PDB entry 7SJ8 | electron microscopy, 3.60 A resolution | chains C and D of the 12 polymer chains in the assembly

== Chain C ==
Molecule: Tubulin alpha-1B chain
From: Homo sapiens
Reference sequence: P68363 (TBA1B_HUMAN); numbering as in UniProt; present here: 1-37, 43-451
Chain sequence (457 residues; each row starts with the number of its first residue; note: 2 numbers in that range are skipped by the numbering (no residue carries them; nothing is unmodelled there); a row labelled like 37A-37H holds insertion residues (37A, then the next letters in order)):
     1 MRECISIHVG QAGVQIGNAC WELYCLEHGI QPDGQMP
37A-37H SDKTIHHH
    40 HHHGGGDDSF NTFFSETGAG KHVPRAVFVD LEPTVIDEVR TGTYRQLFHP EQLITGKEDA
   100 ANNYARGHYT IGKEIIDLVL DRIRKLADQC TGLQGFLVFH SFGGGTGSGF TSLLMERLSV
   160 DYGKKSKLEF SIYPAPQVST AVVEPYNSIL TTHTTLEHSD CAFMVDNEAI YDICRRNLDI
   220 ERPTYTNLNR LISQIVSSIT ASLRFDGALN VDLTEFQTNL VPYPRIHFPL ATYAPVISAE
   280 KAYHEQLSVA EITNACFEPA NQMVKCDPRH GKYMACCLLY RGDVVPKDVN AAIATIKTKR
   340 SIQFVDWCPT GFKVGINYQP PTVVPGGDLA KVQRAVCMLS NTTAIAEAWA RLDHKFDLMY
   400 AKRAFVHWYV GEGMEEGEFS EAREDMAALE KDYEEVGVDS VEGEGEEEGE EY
Unresolved in the structure: 37A-37H, 43-46, 442-451
Construct notes: insertion (37F-37H, 40-42)
Metal / ion sites: Mg2+: Glu71 (together with GTP)
Ligand contacts: GTP (guanosine-5'-triphosphate): Gly10, Gln11, Ala12, Gln15, Glu71, Asp98, Ala99, Ala100, Asn101, Ser140, Gly142, Gly143, Gly144, Thr145, Gly146, Ile171, Thr179, Glu183, Asn206, Tyr224, Leu227, Asn228, Ile231
Swiss-Prot annotation at these positions:
  - motif: Met1 to Cys4 (MREC motif)
  - active site: Glu254
  - binding site (GTP): Gly10, Gln11, Ala12, Gln15, Glu71, Ala99, Ser140, Gly143, Gly144, Thr145, Gly146, Thr179, Glu183, Asn206, Tyr224, Asn228, Leu252
  - binding site (Mg(2+)): Glu71
  - site: Tyr451 (Involved in polymerization)
  - modified residue: Lys37C (N6,N6,N6-trimethyllysine), Ser48 (Phosphoserine), Ser232 (Phosphoserine), Tyr282 (3'-nitrotyrosine), Arg339 (Omega-N-methylarginine), Ser439 (Phosphoserine), Glu443 (5-glutamyl polyglutamate), Glu445 (5-glutamyl polyglutamate), Tyr451 (3'-nitrotyrosine)
  - cross-link (Glycyl lysine isopeptide (Lys-Gly)): Lys326 (interchain with G-Cter in ubiquitin), Lys370 (interchain with G-Cter in ubiquitin)
  - mutagenesis: Glu254 (E254A: Abolished GTPase activity; microtubules have an expanded lattice with a negative twist and display high binding to microtubule-end binding proteins such as MAPRE3 ...)
From the paper describing this entry:
  - catalytic residues: Glu254 (citing earlier work)

== Chain D ==
Molecule: Tubulin beta-3 chain
From: Homo sapiens
Reference sequence: Q13509 (TBB3_HUMAN); residues 1-450 here = UniProt positions 1-450
Chain sequence (456 residues; row label = number of the first residue in the row):
     1 MREIVHIQAG QCGNQIGAKF WEVISDEHGI DPSGNYVGDS DLQLERISVY YNEASSHKYV
    61 PRAILVDLEP GTMDSVRSGA FGHLFRPDNF IFGQSGAGNN WAKGHYTEGA ELVDSVLDVV
   121 RKECENCDCL QGFQLTHSLG GGTGSGMGTL LISKVREEYP DRIMNTFSVV PSPKVSDTVV
   181 EPYNATLSIH QLVENTDETY CIDNEALYDI CFRTLKLATP TYGDLNHLVS ATMSGVTTSL
   241 RFPGQLNADL RKLAVNMVPF PRLHFFMPGF APLTARGSQQ YRALTVPELT QQMFDAKNMM
   301 AACDPRHGRY LTVATVFRGR MSMKEVDEQM LAIQSKNSSY FVEWIPNNVK VAVCDIPPRG
   361 LKMSSTFIGN STAIQELFKR ISEQFTAMFR RKAFLHWYTG EGMDEMEFTE AESNMNDLVS
   421 EYQQYQDATA EEEGEMYEDD EEESEAQGPK ENLYFQ
Unresolved in the structure: 430-456
Construct notes: expression tag (451-456)
Ligand contacts:
  - GDP (guanosine-5'-diphosphate): Gly10, Gln11, Cys12, Gln15, Asn99, Ser138, Gly141, Gly142, Thr143, Gly144, Val169, Asp177, Asn204, Tyr222, Asn226
  - GTP (guanosine-5'-triphosphate): Gln245, Leu246, Lys252
Swiss-Prot annotation at these positions:
  - motif: Met1 to Ile4 (MREI motif)
  - binding site (GDP): Gly10, Gln11, Cys12, Gln15, Asn99, Ser138, Gly142, Thr143, Gly144, Asp177, Asn204, Tyr222, Asn226
  - binding site (GTP): Gln11, Glu69, Ser138, Gly142, Thr143, Gly144, Asn204, Asn226
  - binding site (Mg(2+)): Glu69
  - modified residue: Ser172 (Phosphoserine), Glu438 (5-glutamyl polyglutamate), Ser444 (Phosphoserine)
  - natural variant: Arg62 (R62Q: In CFEOM3A), Thr178 (T178M: In CDCBM1), Glu205 (E205K: In CDCBM1), Arg262 (R262C: In CFEOM3A; R262H: In CFEOM3A), Ala302 (A302T: In CFEOM3A; A302V: In CDCBM1), Met323 (M323V: In CDCBM1), Arg380 (R380C: In CFEOM3A), Glu410 (E410K: In CFEOM3A), Asp417 (D417H: In CFEOM3A; D417N: In CFEOM3A)

== Interface between chain C and chain D ==
Pairs across the interface (69; chain C residue first):
  Met1(C) - Pro70(D)  hydrophobic
  Met1(C) - Gln94(D)
  Arg2(C) - Pro70(D)
  Arg2(C) - Gly71(D)
  His42(C) - Asp74(D)  salt bridge
  Lys163(C) - Gly400(D)
  Asp245(C) - Ser75(D)
  Ala247(C) - Gln11(D)
  Ala247(C) - Gln15(D)
  Leu248(C) - Gln11(D)
  Leu248(C) - Asp177(D)
  Asn249(C) - Gln11(D)  hydrogen bond (backbone-side chain)
  Asp251(C) - Glu69(D)
  Thr253(C) - Gly98(D)
  Thr253(C) - Lys103(D)
  Glu254(C) - Gly98(D)
  Gln256(C) - Trp397(D)
  Thr257(C) - Gly98(D)  hydrogen bond (side chain-backbone)
  Thr257(C) - Phe394(D)
  Thr257(C) - Trp397(D)
  Asn258(C) - Asn99(D)
  Asn258(C) - Thr178(D)
  Asn258(C) - Val179(D)
  Asn258(C) - Phe394(D)
  Val260(C) - Phe394(D)
  Val260(C) - His396(D)
  Val260(C) - Trp397(D)  hydrogen bond (backbone-side chain)
  Pro261(C) - Ala393(D)
  Pro261(C) - Phe394(D)  hydrogen bond (backbone-backbone)
  Pro261(C) - His396(D)
  Tyr262(C) - Arg391(D)  hydrogen bond (side chain-backbone)
  Pro263(C) - His396(D)
  Val324(C) - Thr219(D)
  Val324(C) - Pro220(D)
  Pro325(C) - Tyr208(D)
  Pro325(C) - Pro220(D)
  Pro325(C) - Tyr222(D)  hydrophobic
  Lys326(C) - Phe212(D)
  Lys326(C) - Pro220(D)
  Asn329(C) - Val175(D)
  Asn329(C) - Glu205(D)  hydrogen bond
  Asn329(C) - Tyr208(D)
  Trp346(C) - Ala387(D)
  Trp346(C) - Met388(D)
  Trp346(C) - Arg391(D)
  Trp346(C) - Ala393(D)  hydrophobic
  Cys347(C) - Val179(D)  hydrophobic
  Pro348(C) - Gln384(D)
  Pro348(C) - Met388(D)
  Thr349(C) - Ser176(D)
  Thr349(C) - Thr178(D)
  Thr349(C) - Val179(D)  hydrogen bond (side chain-backbone)
  Thr349(C) - Gln384(D)
  Gly350(C) - Ser176(D)
  Phe351(C) - Ser176(D)
  Phe351(C) - Asp177(D)
  Phe351(C) - Thr178(D)  hydrogen bond (backbone-backbone)
  Phe351(C) - Val179(D)
  Lys352(C) - Asn99(D)
  Lys352(C) - Asp177(D)
  Lys352(C) - Thr178(D)
  Val353(C) - Asp177(D)  hydrogen bond (backbone-backbone)
  Glu434(C) - Arg391(D)
  Val435(C) - Arg391(D)  hydrogen bond (backbone-side chain)
  Val437(C) - Arg391(D)  hydrogen bond (backbone-side chain)
  Asp438(C) - Arg391(D)
  Ser439(C) - Arg391(D)  hydrogen bond
  Val440(C) - Arg390(D)
  Glu441(C) - Arg390(D)  hydrogen bond (backbone-side chain)
Other interface residues (no listed pair), chain C (43 interface residues in all): Gly131, Gln133, Asp327, Ile332, Asp345, Tyr357
Other interface residues (no listed pair), chain D (38 interface residues in all): Ser95, Val180, Pro182, Ala218, Thr221, Glu401

== Overview ==
43 residues of chain C and 38 residues of chain D are in contact; the contacts include 13 hydrogen bonds and 1
salt bridge. Among the polar pairs are His42(C)-Asp74(D), Asn249(C)-Gln11(D) and Thr257(C)-Gly98(D). Chain C
binds GTP. Chain D binds GTP and GDP. The paper reports the catalytic residue Glu254(C).
Here chain C is Tubulin alpha-1B chain and chain D is Tubulin beta-3 chain, both from Homo sapiens. Entry 7SJ8
(13pf wildtype microtubule from recombinant human tubulin decorated with kinesin) was determined by electron
microscopy together with 7SJ7, 7SJ9 and 7SJA from the same study.
